8SMX - chains F and I of the 12 polymer chains in the assembly; structure by electron microscopy, 3.20 A resolution.

Chain F:
Name: Histone H4
From: Homo sapiens
UniProtKB: P62805 (H4_HUMAN); residues 0-102 here correspond to UniProt positions 1-103 (UniProt number = residue number + 1)
Chain sequence (107 residues; each row starts with the number of its first residue; numbers below 1 keep their minus sign (Gly-4 is residue -4)):
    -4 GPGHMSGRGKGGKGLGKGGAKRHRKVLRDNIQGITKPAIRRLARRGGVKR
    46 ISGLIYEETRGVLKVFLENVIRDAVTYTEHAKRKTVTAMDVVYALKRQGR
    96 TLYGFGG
Unresolved in the structure: -4 to 20
Construct notes: expression tag (-4 to -1)
Swiss-Prot annotation at these positions:
  - DNA-binding region: Lys16 to Lys20
  - modified residue: Ser1 (N-acetylserine), Arg3 (Asymmetric dimethylarginine), Lys5 (N6-(2-hydroxyisobutyryl)lysine), Lys8 (N6-(2-hydroxyisobutyryl)lysine), Lys12 (N6-(2-hydroxyisobutyryl)lysine), Lys16 (N6-(2-hydroxyisobutyryl)lysine), Lys20 (N6,N6,N6-trimethyllysine), Lys31 (N6-(2-hydroxyisobutyryl)lysine), Lys44 (N6-(2-hydroxyisobutyryl)lysine), Ser47 (Phosphoserine), Tyr51 (Phosphotyrosine), Lys59 (N6-(2-hydroxyisobutyryl)lysine), Lys77 (N6-(2-hydroxyisobutyryl)lysine), Lys79 (N6-(2-hydroxyisobutyryl)lysine), Thr80 (Phosphothreonine), Tyr88 (Phosphotyrosine), Lys91 (N6-(2-hydroxyisobutyryl)lysine)
  - cross-link (Glycyl lysine isopeptide (Lys-Gly)): Lys12 (interchain with G-Cter in SUMO2), Lys20 (interchain with G-Cter in SUMO2), Lys31 (interchain with G-Cter in SUMO2), Lys59 (interchain with G-Cter in SUMO2), Lys79 (interchain with G-Cter in SUMO2), Lys91 (interchain with G-Cter in SUMO2)

Chain I:
Molecule: 147-nt DNA strand
From: Homo sapiens
Sequence (147 nucleotides; row label = number of the first residue in the row; numbers below 1 keep their minus sign (DA-73 is residue -73)):
   -73 ATCGAGAATCCCGGTGCCGAGGCCGCTCAATTGGTCGTAGACAGCTCTAG
   -23 CACCGCTTAAACGCACGTACGCGCTGTCCCCCGCGTTTTAACCGCCAAGG
    27 GGATTACTCCCTAGTCTCCAGGCACGTGTCAGATATATACATCCGAT

How chain F and chain I interact:
Residue-residue contacts - 12 pairs, chain F then chain I:
  Arg35(F) - DC8(I)  salt bridge to the phosphate
  Lys44(F) - DC8(I)  phosphate contact
  Arg45(F) - DC7(I)  hydrogen bond to the sugar
  Arg45(F) - DC8(I)  phosphate contact
  Ile46(F) - DC7(I)  sugar contact
  Ile46(F) - DC8(I)  hydrogen bond to the phosphate
  Ser47(F) - DC7(I)  phosphate contact
  Gly48(F) - DC7(I)  hydrogen bond to the phosphate
  Arg78(F) - DG28(I)  phosphate contact
  Lys79(F) - DG27(I)  phosphate contact
  Lys79(F) - DG28(I)  hydrogen bond to the phosphate
  Thr80(F) - DG28(I)  hydrogen bond to the phosphate
Interface residues without a listed pair, chain F (10 interface residues in all): Arg39
Interface residues without a listed pair, chain I (5 interface residues in all): DA29

In short:
10 residues of chain F and 5 residues of chain I are in contact, with 5 hydrogen bonds and 1 salt bridge.
Polar pairs include Arg45(F)-DC7(I), Ile46(F)-DC8(I) and Gly48(F)-DC7(I). From UniProt: a DNA-binding region
on chain F.
Here chain F is Histone H4 and chain I is a 147-nt DNA strand, both from Homo sapiens. Entry 8SMX (Cryo-EM
structure of the human nucleosome core particle in complex with RNF168 and UbcH5c~Ub (UbcH5c chemically ...)
was determined by electron microscopy together with 8SMW, 8SMY, 8SMZ, 8SN0, 8SN1, 8SN2 and 3 further entries
from the same study.
